PDB entry 3AZN | X-ray diffraction, 3.00 A resolution | chains D and J of the 10 polymer chains in the assembly

== Chain D ==
Molecule: Histone H2B type 1-J
From: Homo sapiens
Reference sequence: P06899 (H2B1J_HUMAN); residues 0-125 here correspond to UniProt positions 1-126 (UniProt number = residue number + 1)
Amino-acid sequence (129 residues; numbered -3 to 125; the number before each row is that of its first residue; numbers below 1 keep their minus sign (Gly-3 is residue -3)):
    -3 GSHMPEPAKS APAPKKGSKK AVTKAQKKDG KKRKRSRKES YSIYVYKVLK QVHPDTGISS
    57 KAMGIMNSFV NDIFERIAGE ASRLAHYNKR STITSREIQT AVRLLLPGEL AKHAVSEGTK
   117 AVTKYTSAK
Unresolved in the structure: -3 to 29, 125
Sequence notes: expression tag (-3 to -1)
Ion coordination: Mn2+ near Val48 (its only coordinating residue here)
UniProt features mapped onto this chain:
  - modified residue: Pro1 (N-acetylproline), Glu2 (ADP-ribosyl glutamic acid), Lys5 (N6-(2-hydroxyisobutyryl)lysine), Ser6 (ADP-ribosylserine), Lys11 (N6-(beta-hydroxybutyryl)lysine), Lys12 (N6-(2-hydroxyisobutyryl)lysine), Ser14 (Phosphoserine), Lys15 (N6-acetyllysine), Lys16 (N6-(beta-hydroxybutyryl)lysine), Lys20 (N6-(2-hydroxyisobutyryl)lysine), Lys23 (N6-(2-hydroxyisobutyryl)lysine), Lys24 (N6-(2-hydroxyisobutyryl)lysine), Lys34 (N6-(2-hydroxyisobutyryl)lysine), Glu35 (PolyADP-ribosyl glutamic acid), Ser36 (Phosphoserine), Lys43 (N6-(2-hydroxyisobutyryl)lysine), Lys46 (N6-(2-hydroxyisobutyryl)lysine), Lys57 (N6,N6-dimethyllysine), Arg79 (Dimethylated arginine), Lys85 (N6,N6,N6-trimethyllysine) and 6 more in UniProt
  - glycosylation: Ser112 (O-linked (GlcNAc) serine)
  - cross-link (Glycyl lysine isopeptide (Lys-Gly)): Lys5 (interchain with G-Cter in SUMO2), Lys20 (interchain with G-Cter in SUMO2), Lys34 (interchain with G-Cter in ubiquitin), Lys120 (interchain with G-Cter in ubiquitin)

== Chain J ==
Molecule: 146-nt DNA strand
Sequence (146 nucleotides; row label = number of the first residue in the row):
   147 ATCAATATCC ACCTGCAGAT TCTACCAAAA GTGTATTTGG AAACTGCTCC ATCAAAAGGC
   207 ATGTTCAGCT GAATTCAGCT GAACATGCCT TTTGATGGAG CAGTTTCCAA ATACACTTTT
   267 GGTAGAATCT GCAGGTGGAT ATTGAT
Unresolved in the structure: 147
Ion coordination: Mn2+ site 1: DG185, DG186; Mn2+ site 2 near DG217 (its only coordinating residue here); Mn2+ site 3 near DG267 (its only coordinating residue here); Mn2+ site 4 near DG280 (its only coordinating residue here)

== How chain D and chain J interact ==
Residue-residue contacts (11):
  Arg31(D) with DT194(J), salt bridge to the phosphate; DG271(J), salt bridge to the phosphate
  Arg33(D) with DT269(J), phosphate contact; DA270(J), phosphate contact
  Lys34(D) with DT269(J), phosphate contact; DA270(J), hydrogen bond to the phosphate
  Glu35(D) with DT269(J), phosphate contact
  Ser36(D) with DT269(J), hydrogen bond to the phosphate
  Ile39(D) with DG268(J), sugar contact; DT269(J), phosphate contact
  Tyr40(D) with DG268(J), hydrogen bond to the phosphate
Other interface residues (no listed pair), chain D (10 interface residues in all): Lys30, Ser32, Lys43
Other interface residues (no listed pair), chain J (6 interface residues in all): DC193

== In short ==
The interface between chain D and chain J involves 10 residues on one side and 6 on the other, with 3 hydrogen
bonds and 2 salt bridges. Among the polar pairs are Lys34(D)-DA270(J), Ser36(D)-DT269(J) and
Tyr40(D)-DG268(J).
Chain D is Histone H2B type 1-J (Homo sapiens) and chain J is a 146-nt DNA strand; the structure, Crystal
Structure of Human Nucleosome Core Particle Containing H4K91Q mutation, was determined by X-ray diffraction
(same publication as 3AYW, 3AZE, 3AZF, 3AZG, 3AZH, 3AZJ and 3 further entries).
